PDB entry 6Y8B | X-ray diffraction, 1.54 A resolution | chains A and P

== Chain A ==
Name: 14-3-3 protein sigma
Organism: Homo sapiens
Reference sequence: P31947 (1433S_HUMAN); numbering as in UniProt (aligned over 1-248)
Amino-acid sequence (253 residues; row label = number of the first residue in the row; numbers below 1 keep their minus sign (Gly-4 is residue -4)):
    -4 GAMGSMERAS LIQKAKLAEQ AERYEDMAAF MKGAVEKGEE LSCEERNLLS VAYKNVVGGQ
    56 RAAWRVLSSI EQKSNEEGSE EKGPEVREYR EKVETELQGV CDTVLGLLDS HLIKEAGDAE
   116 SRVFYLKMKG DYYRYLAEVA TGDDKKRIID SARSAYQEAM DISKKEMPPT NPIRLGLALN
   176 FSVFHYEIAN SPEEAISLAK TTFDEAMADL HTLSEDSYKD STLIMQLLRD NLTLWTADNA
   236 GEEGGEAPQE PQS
Disordered / not traced: 72-77, 232-248
Sequence notes: expression tag (-4 to 0)
Modified / non-standard residues: Cys38 (S-hydroxycysteine; CSO)
Metal / ion sites: Mg2+ site 1 near Glu2 (its only coordinating residue here); Mg2+ site 2: Glu35, Glu110, Glu188; Mg2+ site 3 near Glu89 (its only coordinating residue here)
UniProt features mapped onto this chain:
  - site (Interaction with phosphoserine on interacting protein): Arg56, Arg129
  - modified residue (Phosphoserine): Ser5, Ser74, Ser248

== Chain P ==
Name: Tyr-asp-leu-sep-leu-pro-phe-pro
Amino-acid sequence (8 residues; each row starts with the number of its first residue):
   136 YDLSLPFP
Modified / non-standard residues: Ser139 (phosphoserine; SEP)

== Chain A / chain P interface ==
Contacting residue pairs (27; chain A residue first):
  Asn42(A) - Pro143(P)
  Ser45(A) - Pro143(P)
  Val46(A) - Pro143(P)  hydrophobic
  Lys49(A) - Ser139(P)
  Lys49(A) - Leu140(P)  hydrogen bond (side chain-backbone)
  Lys49(A) - Phe142(P)
  Arg56(A) - Ser139(P)
  Arg60(A) - Tyr136(P)
  Lys122(A) - Pro143(P)  hydrogen bond (side chain-backbone)
  Arg129(A) - Ser139(P)
  Tyr130(A) - Ser139(P)
  Gly171(A) - Leu140(P)
  Leu174(A) - Ser139(P)
  Leu174(A) - Leu140(P)
  Asn175(A) - Ser139(P)
  Asn175(A) - Leu140(P)  hydrogen bond (side chain-backbone)
  Val178(A) - Leu138(P)
  Val178(A) - Ser139(P)
  Glu182(A) - Tyr136(P)  hydrogen bond (side chain-backbone)
  Glu182(A) - Leu138(P)
  Leu218(A) - Phe142(P)  hydrophobic
  Ile219(A) - Phe142(P)  hydrophobic
  Leu222(A) - Leu140(P)  hydrophobic
  Leu222(A) - Pro141(P)
  Asn226(A) - Leu138(P)  hydrogen bond (side chain-backbone)
  Leu229(A) - Leu138(P)  hydrophobic
  Trp230(A) - Leu138(P)
Interface residues without a listed pair, chain A (21 interface residues in all): Phe119

== In short ==
Chain A and chain P form an interface of 21 and 7 residues respectively; the contacts include 5 hydrogen
bonds. Polar pairs include Lys49(A)-Leu140(P), Lys122(A)-Pro143(P) and Asn175(A)-Leu140(P). Glu35(A),
Glu110(A) and Glu188(A) coordinate Mg2+ site 2.
Chain A is 14-3-3 protein sigma (Homo sapiens) and chain P is Tyr-asp-leu-sep-leu-pro-phe-pro; the structure,
14-3-3 Sigma in complex with phosphorylated caspase{pS139} peptide, was determined by X-ray diffraction (same
publication as 6Y3M, 6Y3O, 6Y3R, 6Y3S, 6Y40, 6Y44 and 3 further entries).
